5N1T - chains A and W of the 4 polymer chains in the assembly; structure by X-ray diffraction, 2.60 A resolution.

# Chain A
Name: flavin-binding subunit of sulfide dehydrogenase
From: Thioalkalivibrio paradoxus ARh 1
Notes: engineered mutation(s): C199CSS
Reference sequence: W0DP88 (W0DP88_9GAMM); residues -3 to 425 here correspond to UniProt positions 1-429 (UniProt number = residue number + 4)
Sequence (429 residues; numbered -3 to 425; the number before each row is that of its first residue; numbers below 1 keep their minus sign (Met-3 is residue -3)):
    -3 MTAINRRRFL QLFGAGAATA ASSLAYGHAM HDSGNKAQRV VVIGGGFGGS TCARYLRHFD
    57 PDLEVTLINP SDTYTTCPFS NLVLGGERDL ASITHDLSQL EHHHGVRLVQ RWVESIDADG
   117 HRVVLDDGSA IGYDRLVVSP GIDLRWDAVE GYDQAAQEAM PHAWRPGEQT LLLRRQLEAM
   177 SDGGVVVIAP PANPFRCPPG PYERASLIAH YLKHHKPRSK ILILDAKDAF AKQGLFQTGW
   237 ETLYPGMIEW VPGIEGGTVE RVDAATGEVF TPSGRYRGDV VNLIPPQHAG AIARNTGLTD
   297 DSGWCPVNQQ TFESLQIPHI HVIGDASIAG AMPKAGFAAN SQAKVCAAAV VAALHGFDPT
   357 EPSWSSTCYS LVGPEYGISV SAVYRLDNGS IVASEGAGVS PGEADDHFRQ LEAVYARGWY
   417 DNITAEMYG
Not modelled in the structure: -3 to 32
Glycans and other covalent adducts: flavin-adenine dinucleotide (FAD) linked to Cys73
Modified positions: Cys193 (S-mercaptocysteine; CSS)
Residues lining bound ligands:
  - FAD (flavin-adenine dinucleotide): Ile39, Gly40, Gly41, Gly42, Phe43, Gly44, Gly45, Ile64, Asn65, Pro66, Tyr70, Pro74, Ser76, Asn77, Arg107, Trp108, Val109, Ser135, Pro136, Gly137, Ala159, Trp160, Arg192, Cys193, Arg200, Ile288, Ile319, Gly320, Asp321, Lys330, Ala331, Gly332, Phe333, Ala335, Thr363, Cys364, Tyr365, Trp415
  - heme c (HEC): Phe333, Ser361, Thr363, Tyr365, Tyr411
Reported in the primary citation:
  - binding site for flavin-adenine dinucleotide: Gly44, Cys73, Pro74, Trp108, Cys193, Asp321, Gly332, Phe333, Tyr365
  - catalytic residues: Cys193, Cys364

# Chain W
Name: CopC
From: Thioalkalivibrio paradoxus ARh 1
Reference sequence: W0DSL1 (W0DSL1_9GAMM); residues -29 to 130 here correspond to UniProt positions 1-160 (UniProt number = residue number + 30)
Sequence (160 residues; row label = number of the first residue in the row; numbers below 1 keep their minus sign (Met-29 is residue -29)):
   -29 MYATKPGLAR LAPAVLAAAV FVATPGTADA HAHLRAADPP EAIVDAAGLR EIRLVFSEPV
    31 VDRFSTFRAF RLSLPENGIR NLTQLNTLAS ELGVDTEESA HHEVELESDL SSQSAEVTLH
    91 SDEPLPAGAY AVVWRVLSVD GHTTTGFHAF VHAGGTASSH
Not modelled in the structure: -29 to 0, 81, 126-130
Metal / ion sites: Cu ion: His1, Asp110, His112
Reported in the primary citation:
  - Cu ion coordination: His1, Asp110, His112
  - contacts within the chain: His1-Glu28 (hydrogen bond)

# Interface between chain A and chain W
Residue-residue contacts - 19 pairs, chain A then chain W:
  Asp178(A) - Arg50(W)
  Gly179(A) - Arg50(W)  hydrogen bond (backbone-side chain)
  Thr262(A) - Thr57(W)
  Ser269(A) - Glu46(W)
  Gly270(A) - Glu46(W)
  Arg271(A) - Pro45(W)
  Arg271(A) - Glu46(W)  hydrogen bond (backbone-backbone)
  Arg271(A) - Leu58(W)
  Arg271(A) - Glu61(W)  salt bridge
  Arg271(A) - Ala70(W)
  Arg271(A) - His71(W)
  Tyr272(A) - Glu46(W)
  Tyr272(A) - Asn47(W)
  Arg273(A) - Pro45(W)
  Arg273(A) - Asn47(W)  hydrogen bond (backbone-side chain)
  Arg273(A) - Gly48(W)  hydrogen bond (side chain-backbone)
  Arg273(A) - Arg50(W)
  Arg273(A) - Gln54(W)  hydrogen bond
  Asp275(A) - Gln54(W)
Interface residues without a listed pair, chain A (13 interface residues in all): Gly180, Val181, Arg214, Glu264
Interface residues without a listed pair, chain W (12 interface residues in all): Ile49
The authors on this interface:
  - interface residues, chain A: Arg271(A)
  - interface residues, chain W: Leu52(W), Glu61(W)

# Overview
The interface between chain A and chain W involves 13 residues on one side and 12 on the other, with 5
hydrogen bonds and 1 salt bridge. Polar pairs include Arg271(A)-Glu61(W), Gly179(A)-Arg50(W) and
Arg273(A)-Asn47(W). The paper reports catalytic residues Cys193(A) and Cys364(A); a binding site for
flavin-adenine dinucleotide at Gly44(A), Cys73(A) and Pro74(A) among others.
Chain A is flavin-binding subunit of sulfide dehydrogenase and chain W is CopC, both from Thioalkalivibrio
paradoxus ARh 1; the structure, Crystal structure of complex between flavocytochrome c and copper chaperone
CopC from T. paradoxus, was determined by X-ray diffraction.
